Entry 8PPR (electron microscopy, 3.00 A resolution); this record covers chains K and Z of the 8 polymer chains in the assembly.

# Chain K
Protein: Kinetochore scaffold 1
From: Homo sapiens
Reference sequence: Q8NG31 (KNL1_HUMAN); numbering as in UniProt (aligned over 1-2342)
Chain sequence (2342 residues; row label = number of the first residue in the row):
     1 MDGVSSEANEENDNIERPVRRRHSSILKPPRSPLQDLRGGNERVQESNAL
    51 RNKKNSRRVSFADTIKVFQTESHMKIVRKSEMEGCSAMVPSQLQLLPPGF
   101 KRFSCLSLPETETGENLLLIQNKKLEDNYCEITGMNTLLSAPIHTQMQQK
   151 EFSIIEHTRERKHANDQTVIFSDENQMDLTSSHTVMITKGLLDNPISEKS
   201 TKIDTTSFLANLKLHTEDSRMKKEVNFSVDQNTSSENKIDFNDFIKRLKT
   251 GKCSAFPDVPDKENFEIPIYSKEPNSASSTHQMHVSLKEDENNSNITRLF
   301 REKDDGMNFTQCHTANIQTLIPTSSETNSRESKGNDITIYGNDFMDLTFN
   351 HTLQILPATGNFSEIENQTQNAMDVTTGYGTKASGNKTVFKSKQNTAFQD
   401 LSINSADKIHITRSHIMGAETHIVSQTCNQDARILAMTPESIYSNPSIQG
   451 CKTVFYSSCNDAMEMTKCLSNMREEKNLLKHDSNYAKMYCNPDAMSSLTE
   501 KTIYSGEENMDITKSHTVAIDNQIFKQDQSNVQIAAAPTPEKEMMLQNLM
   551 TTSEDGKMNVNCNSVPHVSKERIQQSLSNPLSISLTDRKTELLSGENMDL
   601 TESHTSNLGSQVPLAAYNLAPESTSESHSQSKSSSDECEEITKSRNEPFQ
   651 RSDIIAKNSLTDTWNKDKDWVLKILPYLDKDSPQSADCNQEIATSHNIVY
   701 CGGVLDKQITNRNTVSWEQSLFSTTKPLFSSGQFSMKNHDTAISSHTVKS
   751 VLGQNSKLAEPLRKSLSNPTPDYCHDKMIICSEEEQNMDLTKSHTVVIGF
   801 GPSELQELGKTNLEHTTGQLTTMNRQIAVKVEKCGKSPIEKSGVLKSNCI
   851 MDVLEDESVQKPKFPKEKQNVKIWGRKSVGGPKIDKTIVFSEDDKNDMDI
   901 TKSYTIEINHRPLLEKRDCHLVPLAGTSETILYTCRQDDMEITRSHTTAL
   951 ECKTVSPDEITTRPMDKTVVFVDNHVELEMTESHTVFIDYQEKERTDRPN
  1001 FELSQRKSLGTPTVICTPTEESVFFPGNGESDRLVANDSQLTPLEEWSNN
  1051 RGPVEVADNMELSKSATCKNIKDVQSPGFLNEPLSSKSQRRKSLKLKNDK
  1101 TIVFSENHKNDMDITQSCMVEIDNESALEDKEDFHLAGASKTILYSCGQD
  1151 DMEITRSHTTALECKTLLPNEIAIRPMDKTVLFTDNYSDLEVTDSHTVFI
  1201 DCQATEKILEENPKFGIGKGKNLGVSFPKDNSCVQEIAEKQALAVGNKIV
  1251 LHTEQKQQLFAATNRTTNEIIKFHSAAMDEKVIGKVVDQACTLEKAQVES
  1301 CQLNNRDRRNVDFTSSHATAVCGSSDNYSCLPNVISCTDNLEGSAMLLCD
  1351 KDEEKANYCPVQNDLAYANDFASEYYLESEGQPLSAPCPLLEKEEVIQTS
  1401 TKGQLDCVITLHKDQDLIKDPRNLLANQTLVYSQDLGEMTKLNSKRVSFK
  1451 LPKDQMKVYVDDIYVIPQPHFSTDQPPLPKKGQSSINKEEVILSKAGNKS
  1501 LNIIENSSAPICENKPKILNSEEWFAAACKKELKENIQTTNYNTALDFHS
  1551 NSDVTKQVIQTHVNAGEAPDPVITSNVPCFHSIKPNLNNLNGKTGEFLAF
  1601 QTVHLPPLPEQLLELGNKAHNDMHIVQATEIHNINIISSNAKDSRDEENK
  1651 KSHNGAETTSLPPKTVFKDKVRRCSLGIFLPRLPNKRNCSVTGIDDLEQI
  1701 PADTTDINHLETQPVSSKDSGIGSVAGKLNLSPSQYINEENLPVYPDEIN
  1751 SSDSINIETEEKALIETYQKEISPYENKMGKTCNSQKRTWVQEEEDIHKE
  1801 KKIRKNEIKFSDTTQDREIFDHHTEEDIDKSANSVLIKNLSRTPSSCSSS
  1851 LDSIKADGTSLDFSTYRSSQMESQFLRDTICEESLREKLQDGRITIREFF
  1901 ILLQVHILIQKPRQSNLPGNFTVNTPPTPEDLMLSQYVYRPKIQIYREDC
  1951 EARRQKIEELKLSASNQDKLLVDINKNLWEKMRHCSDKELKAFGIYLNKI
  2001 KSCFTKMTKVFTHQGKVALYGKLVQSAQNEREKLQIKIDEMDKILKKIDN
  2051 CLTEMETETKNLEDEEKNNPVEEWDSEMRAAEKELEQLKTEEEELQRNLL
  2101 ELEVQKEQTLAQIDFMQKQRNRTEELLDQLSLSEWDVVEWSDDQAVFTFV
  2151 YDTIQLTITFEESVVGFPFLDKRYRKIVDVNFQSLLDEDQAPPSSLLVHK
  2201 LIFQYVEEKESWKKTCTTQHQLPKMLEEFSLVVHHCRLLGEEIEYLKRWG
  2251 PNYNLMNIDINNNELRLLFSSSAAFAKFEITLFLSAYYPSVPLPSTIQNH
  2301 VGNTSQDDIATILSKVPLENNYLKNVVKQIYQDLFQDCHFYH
Disordered / not traced: 1-2096
Swiss-Prot annotation at these positions:
  - region: Arg-17 to Leu-34 (Interaction with microtubules), Lys-53 to Ser-80 (Interaction with microtubules), Glu-174 to Gly-190 (Interaction with BUB1), Ala-210 to Asn-226 (Interaction with BUB1B)
  - motif: Thr-1789 to Ile-1803 (Nuclear localization signal)
  - site: Glu-1818, Ile-1819 (Breakpoint for translocation to form KMT2A-KNL1)
  - modified residue: Ser-24 (Phosphoserine), Ser-32 (Phosphoserine), Ser-60 (Phosphoserine), Thr-539 (Phosphothreonine), Ser-578 (Phosphoserine), Ser-584 (Phosphoserine), Thr-586 (Phosphothreonine), Ser-767 (Phosphoserine), Thr-901 (Phosphothreonine), Ser-956 (Phosphoserine), Ser-1039 (Phosphoserine), Ser-1076 (Phosphoserine), Ser-1088 (Phosphoserine), Ser-1448 (Phosphoserine), Ser-1675 (Phosphoserine), Ser-1773 (Phosphoserine), Ser-1831 (Phosphoserine), Ser-1834 (Phosphoserine), Ser-1845 (Phosphoserine), Ser-1860 (Phosphoserine)
  - natural variant: Met-2041 (M2041I: In MCPH4), Asp-2187 (D2187G: In MCPH4)
  - mutagenesis: Ser-24 to Ser-25 (Decreases interaction with PPP1CA and abolishes binding to microtubules), Ser-25 to Lys-28 (Decreases interaction with PPP1CA), Ser-60 (S60D: Decreases interaction with PPP1CA)
From the paper describing this entry:
  - mutagenesis - R2248A/W2249A/S2270R/S2272W, R2248D/W2249A, S2270R/S2272W: unchanged binding to MIS12C

# Chain Z
Protein: ZW10 interactor
From: Homo sapiens
Reference sequence: O95229 (ZWINT_HUMAN); numbering as in UniProt (aligned over 1-277)
Chain sequence (277 residues; each row starts with the number of its first residue):
     1 MEAAETEAEAAALEVLAEVAGILEPVGLQEEAELPAKILVEFVVDSQKKD
    51 KLLCSQLQVADFLQNILAQEDTAKGLDPLASEDTSRQKAIAAKEQWKELK
   101 ATYREHVEAIKIGLTKALTQMEEAQRKRTQLREAFEQLQAKKQMAMEKRR
   151 AVQNQWQLQQEKHLQHLAEVSAEVRERKTGTQQELDRVFQKLGNLKQQAE
   201 QERDKLQRYQTFLQLLYTLQGKLLFPEAEAEAENLPDDKPQQPTRPQEQS
   251 TGDTMGRDPGVSFKAVGLQPAGDVNLP
Disordered / not traced: 1-182, 222-277

# Interface between chain K and chain Z
Contacting residue pairs (34):
  Asn-2098(K) / Leu-185(Z)
  Leu-2099(K) / Glu-184(Z)
  Leu-2099(K) / Leu-185(Z)
  Leu-2099(K) / Val-188(Z)  hydrophobic
  Leu-2102(K) / Leu-185(Z)  hydrophobic
  Leu-2102(K) / Val-188(Z)  hydrophobic
  Leu-2102(K) / Phe-189(Z)  hydrophobic
  Leu-2102(K) / Leu-192(Z)  hydrophobic
  Gln-2105(K) / Leu-192(Z)
  Lys-2106(K) / Lys-191(Z)
  Lys-2106(K) / Leu-192(Z)
  Lys-2106(K) / Leu-195(Z)
  Thr-2109(K) / Leu-192(Z)
  Thr-2109(K) / Leu-195(Z)
  Leu-2110(K) / Leu-195(Z)  hydrophobic
  Ile-2113(K) / Leu-195(Z)  hydrophobic
  Met-2116(K) / Ala-199(Z)  hydrophobic
  Met-2116(K) / Glu-202(Z)
  Arg-2120(K) / Glu-202(Z)  salt bridge
  Arg-2120(K) / Lys-205(Z)  hydrogen bond (side chain-backbone)
  Arg-2120(K) / Leu-206(Z)
  Arg-2120(K) / Tyr-209(Z)
  Thr-2123(K) / Leu-213(Z)
  Leu-2127(K) / Phe-212(Z)  hydrophobic
  Leu-2127(K) / Leu-216(Z)  hydrophobic
  Leu-2130(K) / Tyr-217(Z)  hydrophobic
  Ser-2133(K) / Gln-220(Z)
  Trp-2135(K) / Leu-219(Z)  hydrophobic
  Trp-2135(K) / Gln-220(Z)
  Phe-2147(K) / Leu-219(Z)  hydrophobic
  Leu-2222(K) / Leu-219(Z)  hydrophobic
  Pro-2223(K) / Thr-218(Z)
  Pro-2223(K) / Leu-219(Z)
  Leu-2226(K) / Leu-219(Z)  hydrophobic
Interface residues without a listed pair, chain K (24 interface residues in all): Glu-2103, Gln-2117, Leu-2126, Lys-2172, Arg-2173
Interface residues without a listed pair, chain Z (24 interface residues in all): Lys-196, Gln-198, Arg-203, Leu-215, Gly-221

# In short
Chain K and chain Z each contribute 24 residues to their interface, with 1 hydrogen bond and 1 salt bridge.
Among the polar pairs are Arg-2120(K)/Glu-202(Z) and Arg-2120(K)/Lys-205(Z). From UniProt: 6 mutagenesis sites
on chain K. From the paper: R2248A/W2249A/S2270R/S2272W, R2248D/W2249A and S2270R/S2272W of chain K leave
binding to MIS12C unchanged.
Chain K is Kinetochore scaffold 1 and chain Z is ZW10 interactor, both from Homo sapiens; the structure,
Structure of the human outer kinetochore KMN network complex, was determined by electron microscopy.
